Entry 3EWF (X-ray diffraction, 2.50 A resolution); this record covers chains C and D of the 8 polymer chains in the assembly.

== Chain C (and D) ==
Protein: Histone deacetylase 8
Source organism: Homo sapiens
Notes: EC 3.5.1.98; chain D of this document is another copy of the same molecule, construct and numbering; everything in this record applies to it too
UniProt: Q9BY41 (HDAC8_HUMAN); residue numbers follow UniProt; this construct covers 1-377
Chain sequence (388 residues; each row starts with the number of its first residue):
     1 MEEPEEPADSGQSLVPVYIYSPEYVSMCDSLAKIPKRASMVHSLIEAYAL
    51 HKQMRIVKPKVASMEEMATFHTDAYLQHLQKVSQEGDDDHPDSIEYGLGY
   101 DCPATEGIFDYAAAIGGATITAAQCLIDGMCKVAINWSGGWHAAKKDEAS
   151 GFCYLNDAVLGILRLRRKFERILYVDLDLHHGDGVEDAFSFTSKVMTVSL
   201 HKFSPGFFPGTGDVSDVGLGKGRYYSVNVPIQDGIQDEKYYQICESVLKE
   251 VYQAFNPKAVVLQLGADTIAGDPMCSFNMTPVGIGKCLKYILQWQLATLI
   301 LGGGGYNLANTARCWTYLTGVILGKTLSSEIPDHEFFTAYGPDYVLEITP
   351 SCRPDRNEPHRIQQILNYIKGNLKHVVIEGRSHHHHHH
Unresolved in the structure: 1-13, 378-388
Differences from the reference sequence: engineered mutation A143 (His in Q9BY41); expression tag (378-388)
Bound ions: K+ site 1: D176, D178, H180, L200; Zn2+ site 1: D178, H180, D267 (shared with 1 residue of chain K); K+ site 2: F189, T192, V195, Y225; Zn2+ site 2: H375 (shared with 1 residue of chain B)
Residues lining bound ligands:
  - 7-amino-4-methyl-chromen-2-one (MCM), molecule 1: A32, K33, F152, P273, M274, Y306
  - 7-amino-4-methyl-chromen-2-one (MCM), molecule 2: K33, Y100, D101, F152
UniProt features mapped onto this chain:
  - binding site (substrate): D101, G151, Y306
  - binding site (a divalent metal cation): D178, H180, D267
  - modified residue: S39 (Phosphoserine)
  - natural variant: H180 (H180R: In CDLS5), T311 (T311M: In CDLS5), G320 (G320R: In CDLS5), H334 (H334R: In CDLS5)
  - mutagenesis: S39 (S39A: Enhances the deacetylase activity; S39E: Decreases the deacetylase activity), D101 (D101A: Complete loss of catalytical activity. Complete loss of catalytical activity; when associated with F-306; D101E: Partial loss of catalytical activity ...), Y306 (Y306F: Loss of catalytic activity. Complete loss of catalytic activity; when associated with A-101)
From the paper describing this entry:
  - mutagenesis - D101L, H143A: abolished catalytic activity
  - Zn2+ coordination: C352, H375
  - binding site for Peptidic substrate: D101, Y306
  - catalytic residues: Y306
  - mutagenesis - D101E (7-fold), D101N: decreased catalytic activity

== Interface between chain C and chain D ==
Contacting residue pairs - 29 pairs, chain C then chain D:
  K33(C) - Y100(D)  hydrogen bond (backbone-side chain)
  K36(C) - D88(D)  hydrogen bond (side chain-backbone)
  K36(C) - D89(D)  salt bridge
  D88(C) - K36(D)  hydrogen bond (backbone-side chain)
  D89(C) - K36(D)  salt bridge
  I94(C) - T338(D)
  Y100(C) - K33(D)  hydrogen bond (side chain-backbone)
  Y100(C) - Y306(D)
  Y100(C) - L308(D)  hydrophobic
  S204(C) - R353(D)
  P205(C) - C275(D)
  P205(C) - S351(D)
  P205(C) - C352(D)
  P205(C) - R353(D)  hydrogen bond (backbone-side chain)
  G206(C) - C275(D)
  G206(C) - S351(D)
  F207(C) - C275(D)
  C275(C) - P205(D)
  C275(C) - G206(D)
  C275(C) - F207(D)
  Y306(C) - Y100(D)
  L308(C) - Y100(D)  hydrophobic
  T338(C) - I94(D)
  S351(C) - P205(D)
  S351(C) - G206(D)
  C352(C) - P205(D)
  R353(C) - S204(D)
  R353(C) - P205(D)  hydrogen bond (side chain-backbone)
  R356(C) - R356(D)
Other interface residues (no listed pair), chain C (24 interface residues in all): I34, P35, Q232, D233, D272, A339
Other interface residues (no listed pair), chain D (21 interface residues in all): I34, P35, D233

== Overview ==
24 residues of chain C face 21 of chain D across their interface; the contacts include 6 hydrogen bonds and 2
salt bridges. Among the polar pairs are K36(C)-D89(D), K33(C)-Y100(D) and K36(C)-D88(D). The paper reports the
catalytic residue Y306(C); D101L and H143A of chain C abolish catalytic activity; 4 substitutions were tested
in all.
Both chains are Histone deacetylase 8 (Homo sapiens). Entry 3EWF (Crystal Structure Analysis of human HDAC8
H143A variant complexed with substrate) was determined by X-ray diffraction.
